PDB entry 7N3P | electron microscopy, 3.65 A resolution | chains A and D of the 4 polymer chains in the assembly

[Chain A]
Molecule: Cas12k
Organism: Scytonema hofmannii
Chain sequence (639 residues; each row starts with the number of its first residue):
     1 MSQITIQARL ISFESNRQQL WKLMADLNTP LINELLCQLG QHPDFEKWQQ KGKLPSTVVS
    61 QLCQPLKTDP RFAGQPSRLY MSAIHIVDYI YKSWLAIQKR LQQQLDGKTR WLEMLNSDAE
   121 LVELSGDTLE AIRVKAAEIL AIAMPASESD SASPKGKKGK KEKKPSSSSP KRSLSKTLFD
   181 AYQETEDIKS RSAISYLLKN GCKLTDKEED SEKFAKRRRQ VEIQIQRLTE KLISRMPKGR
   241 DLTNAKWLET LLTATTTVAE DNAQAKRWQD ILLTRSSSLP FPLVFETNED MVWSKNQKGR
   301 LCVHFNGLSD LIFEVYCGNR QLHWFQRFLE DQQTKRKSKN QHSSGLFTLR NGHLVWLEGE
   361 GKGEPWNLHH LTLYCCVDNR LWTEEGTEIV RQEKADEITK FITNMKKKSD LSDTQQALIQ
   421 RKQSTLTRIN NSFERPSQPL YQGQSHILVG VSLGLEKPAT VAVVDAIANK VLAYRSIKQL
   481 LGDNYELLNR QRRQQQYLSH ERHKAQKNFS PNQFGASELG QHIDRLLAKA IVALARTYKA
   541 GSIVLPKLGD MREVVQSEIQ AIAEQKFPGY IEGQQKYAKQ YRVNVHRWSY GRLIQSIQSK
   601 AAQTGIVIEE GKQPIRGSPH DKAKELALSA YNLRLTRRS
Disordered / not traced: 103-270, 407-411, 506-515, 638-639
Reported in the primary citation:
  - binding site for the 11-nt DNA strand (chain D): Arg-78, Arg-421
  - binding site for the 40-nt DNA strand: Thr-287, Arg-350, Arg-421, Arg-428
  - mutagenesis - S452D/P546E/P619D: unchanged catalytic activity

[Chain D]
Molecule: 11-nt DNA strand
Sequence (11 nucleotides; row label = number of the first residue in the row):
     4 CGTAGGAGGT T
Disordered / not traced: 4

[Interface between chain A and chain D]
Residue-residue contacts (25):
  Lys-67(A) / DG12(D)  salt bridge to the phosphate
  Pro-76(A) / DG11(D)  phosphate contact
  Ser-77(A) / DG11(D)  hydrogen bond to the phosphate
  Ser-77(A) / DG12(D)  phosphate contact
  Arg-78(A) / DG11(D)  base contact
  Arg-78(A) / DG12(D)  hydrogen bond to the base
  Arg-78(A) / DT13(D)  base contact
  Met-81(A) / DT13(D)  base contact
  Val-292(A) / DG9(D)  phosphate contact
  His-304(A) / DG9(D)  salt bridge to the phosphate
  Phe-305(A) / DA10(D)  phosphate contact
  Asn-306(A) / DA10(D)  base contact
  Asn-306(A) / DG11(D)  base contact
  Gly-307(A) / DA10(D)  hydrogen bond to the phosphate
  Leu-308(A) / DA10(D)  phosphate contact
  Ser-309(A) / DG9(D)  hydrogen bond to the phosphate
  Ser-309(A) / DA10(D)  hydrogen bond to the phosphate
  Arg-336(A) / DG8(D)  phosphate contact
  Arg-336(A) / DG9(D)  salt bridge to the phosphate
  Lys-339(A) / DT6(D)  sugar contact
  Lys-339(A) / DA7(D)  salt bridge to the phosphate
  Thr-414(A) / DT14(D)  phosphate contact
  Leu-418(A) / DT14(D)  phosphate contact
  Arg-421(A) / DT13(D)  hydrogen bond to the base
  Arg-421(A) / DT14(D)  base contact

[In short]
17 residues of chain A and 9 residues of chain D are in contact; the contacts include 6 hydrogen bonds and 4
salt bridges. Polar contacts include Arg-78(A)/DG12(D), Arg-421(A)/DT13(D) and Ser-77(A)/DG11(D). From the
paper: a binding site for the 40-nt DNA strand at Thr-287(A), Arg-350(A) and Arg-421(A) among others;
S452D/P546E/P619D of chain A leave catalytic activity unchanged.
Here chain A is Cas12k (Scytonema hofmannii) and chain D is an 11-nt DNA strand. Entry 7N3P (Cryo-EM structure
of the Cas12k-sgRNA-dsDNA complex) was determined by electron microscopy (same publication as 7N3O).
